Entry 1A14 (X-ray diffraction, 2.50 A resolution); this record covers chains N and H of the 3 polymer chains in the assembly.

== Chain N ==
Name: Neuraminidase
From: Influenza A virus
Notes: EC 3.2.1.18
UniProtKB: P03472 (NRAM_IATRA); the construct lacks a stretch of the UniProt sequence and is renumbered around it, so the offset changes along the chain: 82-169 = UniProt 83-170; 170-333 = UniProt 172-335; 335-392 = UniProt 336-393; 394-412 = UniProt 394-412; 1 more segments
Sequence (388 residues; each row starts with the number of its first residue; note: 2 numbers in that range are skipped by the numbering (no residue carries them; nothing is unmodelled there); a row labelled like 412A-412B holds insertion residues (412A, then the next letters in order)):
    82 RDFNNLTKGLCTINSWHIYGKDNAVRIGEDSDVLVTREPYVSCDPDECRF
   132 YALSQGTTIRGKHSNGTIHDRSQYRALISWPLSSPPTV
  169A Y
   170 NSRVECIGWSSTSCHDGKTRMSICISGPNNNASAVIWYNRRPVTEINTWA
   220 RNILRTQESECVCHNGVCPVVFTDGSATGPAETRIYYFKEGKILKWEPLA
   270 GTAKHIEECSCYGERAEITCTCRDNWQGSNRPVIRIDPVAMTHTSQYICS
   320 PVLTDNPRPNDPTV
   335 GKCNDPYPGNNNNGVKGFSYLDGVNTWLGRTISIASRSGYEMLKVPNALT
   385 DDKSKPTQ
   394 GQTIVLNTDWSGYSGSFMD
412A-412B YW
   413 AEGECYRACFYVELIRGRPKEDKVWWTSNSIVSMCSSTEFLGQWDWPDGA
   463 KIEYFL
Disulfides: Cys92-Cys417, Cys124-Cys129, Cys175-Cys193, Cys183-Cys230, Cys232-Cys237, Cys278-Cys291, Cys280-Cys289, Cys318-Cys337, Cys421-Cys447
Covalent attachments: N-acetylglucosamine (NAG) linked to Asn86, Asn146; glycan linked to Asn200
Bound ions: Ca2+: Asp293, Gly297, Asp324, Asn347
Swiss-Prot annotation at these positions:
  - active site: Asp151 (Proton donor/acceptor), Tyr406 (Nucleophile)
  - binding site (substrate): Arg118, Arg152, Glu276, Glu277, Arg292, Arg371
  - binding site (Ca(2+)): Asp293, Gly297, Asp324, Asn347
  - glycosylation (N-linked (GlcNAc...) asparagine): Asn86, Asn146, Asn200

== Chain H ==
Name: NC10 fv (heavy chain)
From: Mus musculus
Notes: fragment: vh domain of anti-neuraminidase antibody nc10 covalently joined by a five-residue polypeptide linker
Sequence (120 residues; each row starts with the number of its first residue; a row labelled like 82A-82C holds insertion residues (82A, then the next letters in order)):
     1 QVQLQQSGAELVKPGASVRMSCKASGYTFTNYNMYWVKQSPGQGLEWIGI
    51 FY
   52A P
    53 GNGDTSYNQKFKDKATLTADKSSNTAYMQL
82A-82C SSL
    83 TSEDSAVYYCARSGGSYR
100A-100E YDGGF
   101 DYWGQGTTVTV
Disulfides: Cys22-Cys92

== How chain N and chain H interact ==
Pairs across the interface (15; chain N residue first):
  Asn329(N) with Tyr100A(H), hydrogen bond (side chain-backbone); Asp100B(H)
  Ile366(N) with Tyr99(H), hydrophobic
  Ile368(N) with Tyr100A(H), hydrophobic
  Ala369(N) with Tyr100A(H)
  Ser370(N) with Asp56(H), hydrogen bond
  Asn400(N) with Tyr52(H), hydrogen bond; Asn54(H), hydrogen bond (backbone-side chain); Tyr99(H)
  Thr401(N) with Tyr52(H); Asn54(H), hydrogen bond (backbone-side chain)
  Trp403(N) with Asn54(H); Asp56(H)
  Lys432(N) with Asp56(H), salt bridge; Thr57(H), hydrogen bond (side chain-backbone)
Other interface residues (no listed pair), chain N (11 interface residues in all): Ser367, Ser372
Other interface residues (no listed pair), chain H (8 interface residues in all): Ser58

== Summary ==
11 residues of chain N and 8 residues of chain H are in contact, with 6 hydrogen bonds and 1 salt bridge.
Polar contacts include Lys432(N)-Asp56(H), Asn329(N)-Tyr100A(H) and Ser370(N)-Asp56(H). Covalently linked
N-acetylglucosamine: at Asn86(N), Asn146(N) and Asn200(N).
Chain N is Neuraminidase (Influenza A virus) and chain H is NC10 fv (heavy chain) (Mus musculus); the
structure, Complex between NC10 anti-influenza virus neuraminidase single chain antibody with a 5 residue
linker and influenza ..., was determined by X-ray diffraction, deposited together with 1NMC.
